PDB entry 1XO6 | X-ray diffraction, 2.20 A resolution | chains A and D of the 6 polymer chains in the assembly

== Chain A (and D) ==
Molecule: propionyl-CoA carboxylase complex B subunit
Organism: Streptomyces coelicolor
Notes: EC 6.4.1.3; fragment: B subunit; chain D of this document is another copy of the same molecule, construct and numbering; everything in this record applies to it too
UniProt: Q9X4K7 (Q9X4K7_STRCO); residues 1-530 here = UniProt positions 1-530
Sequence (530 residues; each row starts with the number of its first residue):
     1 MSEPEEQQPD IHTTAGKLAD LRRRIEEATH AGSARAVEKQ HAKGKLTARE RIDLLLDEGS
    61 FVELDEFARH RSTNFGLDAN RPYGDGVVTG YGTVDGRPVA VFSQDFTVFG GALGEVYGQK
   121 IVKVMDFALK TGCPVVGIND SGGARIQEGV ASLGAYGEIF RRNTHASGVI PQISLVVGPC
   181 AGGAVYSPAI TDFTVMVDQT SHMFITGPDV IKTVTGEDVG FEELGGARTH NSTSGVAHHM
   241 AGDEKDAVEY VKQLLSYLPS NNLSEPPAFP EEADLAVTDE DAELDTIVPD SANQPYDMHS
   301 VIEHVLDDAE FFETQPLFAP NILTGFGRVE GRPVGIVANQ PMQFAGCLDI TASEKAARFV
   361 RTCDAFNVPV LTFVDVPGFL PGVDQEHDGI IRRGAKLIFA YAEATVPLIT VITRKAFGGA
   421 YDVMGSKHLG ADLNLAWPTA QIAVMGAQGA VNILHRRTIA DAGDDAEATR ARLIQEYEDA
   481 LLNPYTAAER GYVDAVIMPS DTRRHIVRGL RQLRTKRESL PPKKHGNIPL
Unresolved in the structure: 1-9

== Interface between chain A and chain D ==
Pairs across the interface - 204 pairs, chain A then chain D:
  Phe-75(A) / Leu-454(D)  hydrophobic
  Phe-75(A) / His-455(D)
  Glu-115(A) / Arg-490(D)  salt bridge
  Ile-146(A) / Ile-453(D)  hydrophobic
  Gln-147(A) / Leu-454(D)
  Gly-149(A) / Val-444(D)
  Val-150(A) / Ile-442(D)
  Val-150(A) / Ala-443(D)  hydrophobic
  Val-150(A) / Thr-486(D)
  Val-150(A) / Tyr-492(D)
  Ala-151(A) / Arg-490(D)
  Ala-151(A) / Tyr-492(D)
  Leu-153(A) / Gly-418(D)
  Leu-153(A) / Tyr-421(D)  hydrophobic
  Leu-153(A) / Asp-422(D)
  Leu-153(A) / Ala-443(D)
  Gly-154(A) / His-428(D)
  Gly-154(A) / Tyr-492(D)
  Tyr-156(A) / Asp-422(D)
  Gly-157(A) / Asp-422(D)
  Gly-157(A) / His-428(D)
  Gly-157(A) / Leu-429(D)
  Glu-158(A) / His-428(D)
  Phe-160(A) / Ile-398(D)  hydrophobic
  Arg-161(A) / His-428(D)
  Arg-161(A) / Leu-429(D)  hydrogen bond (side chain-backbone)
  Arg-161(A) / Gly-430(D)
  Thr-164(A) / Ile-398(D)
  Thr-164(A) / Phe-399(D)
  Thr-164(A) / Ala-402(D)
  Thr-164(A) / Glu-403(D)
  Thr-164(A) / Lys-523(D)
  His-165(A) / Ala-402(D)  hydrogen bond (side chain-backbone)
  His-165(A) / Leu-520(D)
  His-165(A) / Pro-521(D)
  His-165(A) / Lys-523(D)  hydrogen bond (backbone-side chain)
  Ser-167(A) / Phe-399(D)
  Ser-167(A) / Lys-523(D)  hydrogen bond (backbone-side chain)
  Ser-167(A) / Gly-526(D)
  Ser-167(A) / Asn-527(D)  hydrogen bond (side chain-backbone)
  Gly-168(A) / Lys-523(D)
  Gly-168(A) / His-525(D)
  Val-169(A) / Lys-523(D)
  Val-185(A) / Ile-391(D)
  Tyr-186(A) / Phe-379(D)
  Tyr-186(A) / Ile-390(D)
  Tyr-186(A) / Ile-391(D)
  Tyr-186(A) / Gly-394(D)
  Tyr-186(A) / Ala-395(D)
  Ala-189(A) / Ile-391(D)
  Ala-189(A) / Ala-395(D)  hydrophobic
  Ala-189(A) / Pro-529(D)
  Ile-190(A) / Ile-398(D)  hydrophobic
  Ile-190(A) / Phe-399(D)  hydrophobic
  Ile-190(A) / Pro-529(D)  hydrophobic
  Asp-192(A) / Asn-527(D)
  Met-203(A) / Glu-386(D)
  Met-203(A) / Ile-391(D)  hydrophobic
  Phe-204(A) / Glu-386(D)
  Ile-205(A) / Phe-379(D)  hydrophobic
  Ile-205(A) / Glu-386(D)  hydrogen bond (backbone-side chain)
  Thr-206(A) / Glu-386(D)
  Thr-215(A) / Pro-381(D)
  Glu-217(A) / Gly-382(D)
  Glu-217(A) / Val-383(D)  hydrogen bond (side chain-backbone)
  Val-219(A) / Val-383(D)  hydrophobic
  Glu-223(A) / His-387(D)
  Leu-224(A) / Glu-386(D)
  Leu-224(A) / His-387(D)
  Thr-229(A) / His-387(D)
  His-230(A) / Glu-386(D)  salt bridge
  His-230(A) / Ile-391(D)
  Thr-233(A) / His-387(D)
  Ser-234(A) / Glu-386(D)
  Ser-234(A) / His-387(D)  hydrogen bond (backbone-backbone)
  Ser-234(A) / Gly-389(D)
  Ser-234(A) / Arg-392(D)  hydrogen bond (backbone-side chain)
  Gly-235(A) / Arg-392(D)  hydrogen bond (backbone-side chain)
  Val-236(A) / Ile-391(D)  hydrophobic
  Asn-262(A) / Pro-522(D)  hydrogen bond (side chain-backbone)
  Asn-262(A) / Lys-523(D)
  Glu-354(A) / Arg-392(D)  salt bridge
  Glu-354(A) / Leu-530(D)
  Arg-358(A) / Asn-527(D)  hydrogen bond (side chain-backbone)
  Arg-358(A) / Ile-528(D)
  Arg-358(A) / Pro-529(D)
  Arg-361(A) / His-525(D)
  Arg-361(A) / Gly-526(D)  hydrogen bond (side chain-backbone)
  Arg-361(A) / Asn-527(D)
  Arg-361(A) / Ile-528(D)
  Thr-362(A) / Asn-527(D)  hydrogen bond
  Asp-364(A) / Lys-524(D)  salt bridge
  Asp-364(A) / His-525(D)  salt bridge
  Ala-365(A) / His-525(D)
  Asn-367(A) / Lys-524(D)
  Phe-379(A) / Tyr-186(D)
  Pro-381(A) / Val-214(D)  hydrophobic
  Pro-381(A) / Thr-215(D)
  Val-383(A) / Glu-217(D)  hydrogen bond (backbone-side chain)
  Val-383(A) / Val-219(D)  hydrophobic
  Glu-386(A) / Met-203(D)
  Glu-386(A) / Phe-204(D)
  Glu-386(A) / Ile-205(D)  hydrogen bond (side chain-backbone)
  Glu-386(A) / Leu-224(D)
  Glu-386(A) / His-230(D)  salt bridge
  Glu-386(A) / Ser-234(D)
  His-387(A) / Glu-223(D)
  His-387(A) / Leu-224(D)
  His-387(A) / Thr-229(D)
  His-387(A) / Thr-233(D)
  His-387(A) / Ser-234(D)
  Gly-389(A) / Ser-234(D)
  Ile-390(A) / Tyr-186(D)
  Ile-390(A) / Ile-205(D)  hydrophobic
  Ile-391(A) / Val-185(D)
  Ile-391(A) / Tyr-186(D)
  Ile-391(A) / Ala-189(D)
  Ile-391(A) / Met-203(D)
  Ile-391(A) / His-230(D)
  Arg-392(A) / Ser-234(D)  hydrogen bond (side chain-backbone)
  Arg-392(A) / Gly-235(D)  hydrogen bond (side chain-backbone)
  Arg-392(A) / Glu-354(D)  salt bridge
  Arg-393(A) / Arg-393(D)
  Gly-394(A) / Tyr-186(D)
  Ala-395(A) / Tyr-186(D)
  Ala-395(A) / Ala-189(D)  hydrophobic
  Lys-396(A) / Lys-396(D)
  Lys-396(A) / Leu-530(D)  hydrogen bond (side chain-backbone)
  Ile-398(A) / Phe-160(D)  hydrophobic
  Ile-398(A) / Thr-164(D)
  Ile-398(A) / Ile-190(D)  hydrophobic
  Phe-399(A) / Thr-164(D)
  Phe-399(A) / Ser-167(D)
  Phe-399(A) / Ile-190(D)  hydrophobic
  Ala-402(A) / Thr-164(D)
  Ala-402(A) / His-165(D)  hydrogen bond (backbone-side chain)
  Glu-403(A) / Thr-164(D)
  Glu-403(A) / His-525(D)  salt bridge
  Thr-405(A) / Lys-524(D)  hydrogen bond
  Val-406(A) / Lys-524(D)
  Gly-418(A) / Leu-153(D)
  Tyr-421(A) / Leu-153(D)  hydrophobic
  Asp-422(A) / Leu-153(D)
  Asp-422(A) / Gly-157(D)
  Asp-422(A) / Phe-160(D)
  His-428(A) / Gly-154(D)
  His-428(A) / Gly-157(D)
  His-428(A) / Glu-158(D)
  His-428(A) / Arg-161(D)
  Leu-429(A) / Gly-157(D)
  Leu-429(A) / Arg-161(D)  hydrogen bond (backbone-side chain)
  Gly-430(A) / Arg-161(D)
  Ile-442(A) / Val-150(D)
  Ala-443(A) / Val-150(D)  hydrophobic
  Ala-443(A) / Leu-153(D)
  Val-444(A) / Gly-149(D)
  Val-444(A) / Val-150(D)
  Val-444(A) / Ser-152(D)
  Val-444(A) / Leu-153(D)  hydrophobic
  Met-445(A) / Ile-146(D)  hydrophobic
  Ile-453(A) / Ile-146(D)  hydrophobic
  Leu-454(A) / Phe-75(D)  hydrophobic
  Leu-454(A) / Ile-146(D)  hydrophobic
  Leu-454(A) / Gln-147(D)
  His-455(A) / Phe-75(D)
  Tyr-477(A) / Phe-75(D)  hydrophobic
  Thr-486(A) / Val-150(D)
  Arg-490(A) / Glu-115(D)  salt bridge
  Arg-490(A) / Ala-151(D)
  Tyr-492(A) / Val-150(D)
  Tyr-492(A) / Ala-151(D)
  Leu-520(A) / His-165(D)
  Pro-521(A) / His-165(D)
  Pro-522(A) / Asn-262(D)  hydrogen bond (backbone-side chain)
  Lys-523(A) / Thr-164(D)
  Lys-523(A) / His-165(D)  hydrogen bond (side chain-backbone)
  Lys-523(A) / Ser-167(D)  hydrogen bond (side chain-backbone)
  Lys-523(A) / Gly-168(D)
  Lys-523(A) / Val-169(D)
  Lys-523(A) / Asn-262(D)
  Lys-524(A) / Asp-364(D)  salt bridge
  Lys-524(A) / Asn-367(D)
  Lys-524(A) / Thr-405(D)  hydrogen bond
  Lys-524(A) / Val-406(D)
  His-525(A) / Gly-168(D)
  His-525(A) / Arg-361(D)
  His-525(A) / Asp-364(D)  salt bridge
  His-525(A) / Ala-365(D)
  His-525(A) / Glu-403(D)  salt bridge
  Gly-526(A) / Ser-167(D)
  Gly-526(A) / Arg-361(D)  hydrogen bond (backbone-side chain)
  Asn-527(A) / Ser-167(D)  hydrogen bond (backbone-side chain)
  Asn-527(A) / Asp-192(D)
  Asn-527(A) / Arg-358(D)  hydrogen bond (backbone-side chain)
  Asn-527(A) / Arg-361(D)
  Asn-527(A) / Thr-362(D)  hydrogen bond
  Ile-528(A) / Arg-358(D)
  Ile-528(A) / Arg-361(D)
  Pro-529(A) / Ala-189(D)
  Pro-529(A) / Ile-190(D)  hydrophobic
  Pro-529(A) / Arg-358(D)
  Leu-530(A) / Glu-354(D)
  Leu-530(A) / Arg-358(D)
  Leu-530(A) / Lys-396(D)  hydrogen bond (backbone-side chain)
Interface residues without a listed pair, chain A (106 interface residues in all): Leu-129, Ala-144, Gly-183, Ile-211, Val-214, Phe-318, Ala-357, Gly-382, Gly-419, Val-423, Ala-450, Ala-487
Interface residues without a listed pair, chain D (109 interface residues in all): Leu-129, Ala-144, Tyr-156, Ala-166, Gly-183, Thr-206, Val-210, Ile-211, Val-236, Phe-318, Ala-357, Gly-419, Val-423, Met-445, Ala-450, Tyr-477, Ala-487

== Overview ==
The interface between chain A and chain D involves 106 residues on one side and 109 on the other, with 31
hydrogen bonds and 12 salt bridges. Polar contacts include Glu-115(A)/Arg-490(D), His-230(A)/Glu-386(D) and
Glu-354(A)/Arg-392(D).
Both chains are propionyl-CoA carboxylase complex B subunit (Streptomyces coelicolor). Entry 1XO6 (Acyl-CoA
Carboxylase Beta Subunit from S. coelicolor (PccB), apo form #3) was determined by X-ray diffraction (same
publication as 1XNV, 1XNW and 1XNY).
